Entry 7SPY (X-ray diffraction, 2.23 A resolution); this record covers chain A.

# Chain A
Molecule: ATPase ASNA1 homolog
Organism: Giardia intestinalis (strain ATCC 50803 / WB clone C6)
Notes: EC 3.6.-.-
Reference sequence: A8B3G9 (ASNA_GIAIC); residue numbers follow UniProt; this construct covers 1-354
Sequence (357 residues; row label = number of the first residue in the row; numbers below 1 keep their minus sign (Ala-2 is residue -2)):
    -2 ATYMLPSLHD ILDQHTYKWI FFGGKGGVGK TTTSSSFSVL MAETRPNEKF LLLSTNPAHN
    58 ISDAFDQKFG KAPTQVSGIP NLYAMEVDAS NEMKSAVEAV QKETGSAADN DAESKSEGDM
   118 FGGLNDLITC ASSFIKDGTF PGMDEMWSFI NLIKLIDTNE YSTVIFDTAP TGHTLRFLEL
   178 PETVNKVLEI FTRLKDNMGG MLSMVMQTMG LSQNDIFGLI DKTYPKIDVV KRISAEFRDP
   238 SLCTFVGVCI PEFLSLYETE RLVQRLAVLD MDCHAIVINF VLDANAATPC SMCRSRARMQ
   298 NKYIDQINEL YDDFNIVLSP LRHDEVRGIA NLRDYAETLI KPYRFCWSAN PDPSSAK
Not modelled in the structure: 88-114, 347-354
Differences from the reference sequence: expression tag (-2 to 0); engineered mutation Asn53 (Asp in A8B3G9)
Ion coordination: Zn2+ site 1: His6, Asp10; Mg2+: Thr28 (together with ATP); Zn2+ site 2: Cys287, Cys290
Ligand contacts: ATP (adenosine-5'-triphosphate): Lys22, Gly23, Gly24, Val25, Gly26, Lys27, Thr28, Thr29, Asn53, Asn57, Pro167, Glu249, Leu251, Asn276, Phe277, Arg293, Ser316, Pro317, Leu318, Arg319, Asp321, Glu322, Val323, Tyr332

# Overview
Ligands of chain A: ATP. His6 and Asp10 coordinate Zn2+ site 1. Cys287 and Cys290 coordinate Zn2+ site 2.
Chain A is ATPase ASNA1 homolog (Giardia intestinalis (strain ATCC 50803 / WB clone C6)); the structure, Get3
bound to ATP from G. intestinalis in the closed form, was determined by X-ray diffraction.
